PDB entry 6WMP | electron microscopy, 2.98 A resolution | chains D and E of the 8 polymer chains in the assembly

[Chain D]
Molecule: DNA-directed RNA polymerase subunit beta'
Organism: Francisella tularensis subsp. holarctica (strain LVS)
Notes: EC 2.7.7.6
Amino-acid sequence (1604 residues; numbered 1 to 1604; the number before each row is that of its first residue):
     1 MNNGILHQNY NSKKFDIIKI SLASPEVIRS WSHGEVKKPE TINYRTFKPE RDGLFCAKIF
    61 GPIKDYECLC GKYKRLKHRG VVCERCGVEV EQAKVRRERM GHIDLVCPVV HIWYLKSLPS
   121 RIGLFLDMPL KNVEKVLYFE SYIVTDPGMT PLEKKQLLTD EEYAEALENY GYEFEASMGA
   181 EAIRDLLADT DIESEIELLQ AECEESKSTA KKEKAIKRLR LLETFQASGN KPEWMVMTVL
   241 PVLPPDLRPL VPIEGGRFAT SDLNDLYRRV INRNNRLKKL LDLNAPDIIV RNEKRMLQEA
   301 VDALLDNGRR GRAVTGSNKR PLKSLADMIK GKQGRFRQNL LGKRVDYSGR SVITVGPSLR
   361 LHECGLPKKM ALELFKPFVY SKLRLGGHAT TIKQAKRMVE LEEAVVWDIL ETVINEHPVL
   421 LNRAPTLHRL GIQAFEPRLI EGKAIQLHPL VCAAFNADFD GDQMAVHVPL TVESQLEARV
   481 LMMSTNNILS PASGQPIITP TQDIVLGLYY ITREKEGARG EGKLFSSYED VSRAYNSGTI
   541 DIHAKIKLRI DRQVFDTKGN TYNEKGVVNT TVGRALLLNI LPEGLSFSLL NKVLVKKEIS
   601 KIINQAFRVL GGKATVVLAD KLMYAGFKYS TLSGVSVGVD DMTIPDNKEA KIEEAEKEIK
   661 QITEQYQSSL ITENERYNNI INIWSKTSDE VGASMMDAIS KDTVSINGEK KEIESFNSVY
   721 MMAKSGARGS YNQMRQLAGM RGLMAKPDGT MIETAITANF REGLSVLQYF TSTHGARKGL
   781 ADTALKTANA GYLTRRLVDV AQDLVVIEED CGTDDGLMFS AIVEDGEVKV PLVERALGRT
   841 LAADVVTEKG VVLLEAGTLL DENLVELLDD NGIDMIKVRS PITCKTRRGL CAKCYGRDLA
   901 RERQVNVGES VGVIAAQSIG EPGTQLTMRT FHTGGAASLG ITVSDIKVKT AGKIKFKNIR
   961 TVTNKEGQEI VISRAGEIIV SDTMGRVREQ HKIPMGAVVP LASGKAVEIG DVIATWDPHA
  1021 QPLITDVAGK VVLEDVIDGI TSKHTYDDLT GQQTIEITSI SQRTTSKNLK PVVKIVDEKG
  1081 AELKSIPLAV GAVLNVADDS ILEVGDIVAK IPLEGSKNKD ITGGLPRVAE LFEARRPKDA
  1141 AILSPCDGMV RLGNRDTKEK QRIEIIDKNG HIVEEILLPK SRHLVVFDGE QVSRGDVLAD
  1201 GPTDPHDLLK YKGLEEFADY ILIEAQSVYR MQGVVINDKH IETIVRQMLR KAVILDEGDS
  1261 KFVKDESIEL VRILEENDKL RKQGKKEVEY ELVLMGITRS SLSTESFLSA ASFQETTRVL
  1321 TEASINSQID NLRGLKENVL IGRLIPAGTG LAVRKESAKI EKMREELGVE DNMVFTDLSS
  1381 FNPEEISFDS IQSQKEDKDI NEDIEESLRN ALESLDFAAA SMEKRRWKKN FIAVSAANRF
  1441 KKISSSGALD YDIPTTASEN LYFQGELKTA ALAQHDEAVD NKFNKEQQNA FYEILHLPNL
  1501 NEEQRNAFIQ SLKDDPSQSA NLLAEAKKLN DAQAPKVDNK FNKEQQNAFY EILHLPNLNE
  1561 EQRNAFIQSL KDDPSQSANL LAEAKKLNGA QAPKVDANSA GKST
Unresolved in the structure: 1-11, 929-1123, 1366-1604
Ion coordination: Zn2+ site 1: C68, C70; Mg2+: D458, D460, D462 (shared with 1 residue of chain R); Zn2+ site 2: C811, C884, C891, C894

[Chain E]
Molecule: DNA-directed RNA polymerase subunit omega
Organism: Francisella tularensis subsp. holarctica (strain LVS)
Notes: EC 2.7.7.6
UniProt: Q2A273 (RPOZ_FRATH); residues 1-72 here = UniProt positions 1-72
Amino-acid sequence (72 residues; numbered 1 to 72; the number before each row is that of its first residue):
     1 MARVTVEDCL DKVETRFDLV VLASMRANKI LKNGYSESME NEKKEKATVV ALREIAESEI
    61 TSEQILRNEI EG
Unresolved in the structure: 70-72

[How chain D and chain E interact]
Pairs across the interface - 42 pairs, chain D then chain E:
  H362(D) with M1(E)
  L385(D) with E37(E)
  T412(D) with K46(E)
  V413(D) with K46(E)
  N415(D) with K46(E)
  E416(D) with K46(E)
  E436(D) with M1(E), hydrogen bond (side chain-backbone)
  V472(D) with N28(E); L31(E), hydrophobic
  E473(D) with S24(E); N28(E), hydrogen bond
  Q475(D) with T48(E)
  L476(D) with A23(E); S24(E); T48(E); L52(E), hydrophobic
  R479(D) with M1(E); T48(E); V49(E)
  V480(D) with R16(E); L19(E), hydrophobic; V20(E), hydrophobic
  L481(D) with F17(E), hydrophobic
  T485(D) with M1(E)
  N486(D) with V6(E)
  G611(D) with E7(E)
  G612(D) with E7(E), hydrogen bond (backbone-side chain)
  K613(D) with T5(E)
  R901(D) with R16(E)
  N906(D) with T15(E), hydrogen bond (side chain-backbone)
  G908(D) with F17(E)
  G1348(D) with F17(E)
  T1349(D) with F17(E); V21(E)
  A1352(D) with D18(E); V21(E), hydrophobic
  E1356(D) with D18(E); L22(E); R67(E), salt bridge
  K1359(D) with R67(E)
  I1360(D) with R67(E)
  M1363(D) with R67(E)
Interface residues without a listed pair, chain D (39 interface residues in all): I414, H417, E477, M483, R903, V907, E909, V1353, K1355, R1364
Interface residues without a listed pair, chain E (26 interface residues in all): A2, E42, E45, E69

[In short]
The interface between chain D and chain E involves 39 residues on one side and 26 on the other, with 4
hydrogen bonds and 1 salt bridge. Polar contacts include E1356(D)-R67(E), E436(D)-M1(E) and E473(D)-N28(E).
C68(D) and C70(D) coordinate Zn2+ site 1.
Here chain D is DNA-directed RNA polymerase subunit beta' and chain E is DNA-directed RNA polymerase subunit
omega, both from Francisella tularensis subsp. holarctica (strain LVS). Entry 6WMP (F. tularensis RNAPs70-iglA
DNA complex) was determined by electron microscopy together with 6WMU from the same study.
